PDB entry 5J7G | X-ray diffraction, 1.85 A resolution | chain A

Chain A:
Molecule: E3 ubiquitin-protein ligase Mdm2
Source organism: Homo sapiens
Notes: EC 6.3.2.-
UniProtKB: Q00987 (MDM2_HUMAN); residues 18-125 here = UniProt positions 18-125
Amino-acid sequence (109 residues; numbered 17 to 125; the number before each row is that of its first residue):
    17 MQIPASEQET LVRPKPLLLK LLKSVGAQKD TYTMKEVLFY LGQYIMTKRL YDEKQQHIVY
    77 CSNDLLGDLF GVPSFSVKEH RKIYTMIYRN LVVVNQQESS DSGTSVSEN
Disordered / not traced: 111-125
Construct notes: initiating methionine (17)
Residues lining bound ligands: 6GG (4-({6-[(6-chloro-3-{1-[(4-chlorophenyl)methyl]-4-(4-fluorophenyl)-1H-imidazol-5-yl}-1H-indole-2-carbonyl)oxy]hexyl}amino)-4-oxobutanoic acid): Leu-54, Phe-55, Leu-57, Gly-58, Ile-61, Met-62, Tyr-67, Gln-72, Phe-86, Phe-91, Val-93, His-96, Ile-99, Tyr-100
What the authors report for this chain:
  - binding site for 6GG: Leu-54, Tyr-67, Gln-72, Val-93, His-96, Tyr-100
  - conformationally variable residues (side-chain flip): Gln-72, His-73
  - self-association interface (contacts with another copy of this molecule): Gln-59, Thr-63

Overview:
Ligands of chain A: compound 6GG. From the paper: a binding site for 6GG at Leu-54, Tyr-67 and Gln-72 among
others; conformational variability at Gln-72 and His-73.
Chain A is E3 ubiquitin-protein ligase Mdm2 (Homo sapiens); the structure, Structure of MDM2 with low
molecular weight inhibitor with aliphatic linker, was determined by X-ray diffraction together with 5J7F from
the same study.
